4NBW - chains A and D of the 4 polymer chains in the assembly; structure by X-ray diffraction, 2.00 A resolution.

== Chain A (and D) ==
Name: Short-chain dehydrogenase/reductase SDR
From: Plesiocystis pacifica SIR-1
Notes: chain D of this document is another copy of the same molecule, construct and numbering; everything in this record applies to it too
UniProtKB: A6G411 (A6G411_9DELT); residues 8-264 here correspond to UniProt positions 1-257 (UniProt number = residue number - 7)
Sequence (257 residues; row label = number of the first residue in the row):
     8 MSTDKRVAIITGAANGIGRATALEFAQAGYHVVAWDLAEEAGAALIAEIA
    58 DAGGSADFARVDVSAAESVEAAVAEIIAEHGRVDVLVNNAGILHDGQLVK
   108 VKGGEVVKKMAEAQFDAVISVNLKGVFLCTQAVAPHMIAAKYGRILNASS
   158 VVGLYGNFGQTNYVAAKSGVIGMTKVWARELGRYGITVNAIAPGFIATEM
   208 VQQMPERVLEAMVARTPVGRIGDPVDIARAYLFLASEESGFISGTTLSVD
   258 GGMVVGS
Unresolved in the structure: 8-11
Residues lining bound ligands: NAD (nicotinamide-adenine-dinucleotide): G19, A21, N22, G23, I24, G25, D43, L44, A45, V68, D69, V70, S71, N96, A97, G98, I99, V128, A155, S156, S157, Y170, K174, P200, G201, F202, I203, T205, V208
What the authors report for this chain:
  - specificity-determining residues: A21, N22, L44

== Interface between chain A and chain D ==
Pairs across the interface (15; chain A residue first):
  R222(A) - S264(D)  hydrogen bond (backbone-side chain)
  P224(A) - S264(D)
  G259(A) - S264(D)
  M260(A) - S264(D)
  V261(A) - V262(D)
  V261(A) - G263(D)
  V261(A) - S264(D)  hydrogen bond (backbone-side chain)
  V262(A) - V261(D)
  G263(A) - V261(D)
  G263(A) - G263(D)
  S264(A) - R222(D)  hydrogen bond (backbone-side chain)
  S264(A) - P224(D)
  S264(A) - G259(D)
  S264(A) - M260(D)
  S264(A) - V261(D)  hydrogen bond (side chain-backbone)
Also at the interface, not in a pair above, chain A (9 interface residues in all): Y162
Also at the interface, not in a pair above, chain D (9 interface residues in all): Y162

== Summary ==
Chain A and chain D each contribute 9 residues to their interface; the contacts include 4 hydrogen bonds.
Polar contacts include R222(A)-S264(D) and V261(A)-S264(D). Bound to chain A: NAD. The paper reports
specificity determinants A21(A), N22(A) and L44(A).
Both chains are Short-chain dehydrogenase/reductase SDR (Plesiocystis pacifica SIR-1). Entry 4NBW (Crystal
structure of FabG from Plesiocystis pacifica) was determined by X-ray diffraction together with 4NBT and 4NBU
from the same study.
